3ME0 - chains A and B; structure by X-ray diffraction, 2.03 A resolution.

Chain A:
Protein: Chaperone protein papD
From: Escherichia coli
UniProt: P15319 (PAPD_ECOLX); residues 1-218 here correspond to UniProt positions 22-239 (UniProt number = residue number + 21)
Chain sequence (218 residues; row label = number of the first residue in the row):
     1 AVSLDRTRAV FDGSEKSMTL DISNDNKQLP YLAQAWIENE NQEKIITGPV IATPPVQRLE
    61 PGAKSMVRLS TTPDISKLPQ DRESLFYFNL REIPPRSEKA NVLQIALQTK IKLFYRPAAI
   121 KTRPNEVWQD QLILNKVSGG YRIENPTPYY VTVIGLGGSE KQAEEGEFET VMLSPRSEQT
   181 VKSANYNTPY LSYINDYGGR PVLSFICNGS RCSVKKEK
Not modelled in the structure: 217-218
Disulfide bonds: Cys207-Cys212
Modified positions: Mse18 (selenomethionine; parent Met); Mse66 (selenomethionine; parent Met); Mse172 (selenomethionine; parent Met)

Chain B:
Protein: PapG protein
From: Escherichia coli
Notes: fragment: pilin domain
UniProt: Q8FDY8 (Q8FDY8_ECOL6); residues 195-316 here correspond to UniProt positions 215-336 (UniProt number = residue number + 20)
Chain sequence (128 residues; row label = number of the first residue in the row):
   189 HHHHHHGGCR PSAQSLEIKH GDLSINSANN HYAAQTLSVS CDVPANIRFM LLRNTTPTYS
   249 HGKKFSVGLG HGWDSIVSVN GVDTGETTMR WYKAGTQNLT IGSRLYGESS KIQPGVLSGS
   309 ATLLMILP
Disulfide bonds: Cys197-Cys229
Differences from the reference sequence: expression tag (189-194)

How chain A and chain B interact:
Pairs across the interface (79):
  Ala1(A) with Ser200(B); Ala201(B)
  Ser3(A) with Arg198(B)
  Asp5(A) with His194(B)
  Arg6(A) with His194(B), hydrogen bond; Gly195(B)
  Thr7(A) with Gly195(B), hydrogen bond (backbone-backbone); Gly196(B); Leu315(B)
  Arg8(A) with Pro316(B), hydrogen bond (side chain-backbone)
  Asp25(A) with Arg198(B), salt bridge; Ala201(B)
  Asn26(A) with Ala201(B), hydrogen bond (side chain-backbone); Gln202(B); Ser203(B)
  Tyr31(A) with Ser203(B)
  Ser97(A) with Glu205(B), hydrogen bond
  Lys99(A) with Glu205(B); Lys207(B)
  Ala100(A) with Val304(B), hydrophobic
  Asn101(A) with Ile206(B); Lys207(B); His208(B), hydrogen bond (backbone-backbone); Gly209(B), hydrogen bond (side chain-backbone); Leu211(B); Val304(B); Leu305(B), hydrogen bond (backbone-backbone)
  Val102(A) with Ile206(B); Leu305(B), hydrogen bond (backbone-backbone); Ser306(B); Gly307(B), hydrogen bond (backbone-backbone)
  Leu103(A) with Leu204(B); Glu205(B); Ile206(B), hydrogen bond (backbone-backbone); Ser263(B); Val265(B), hydrophobic; Ser291(B); Gly307(B); Ser308(B)
  Gln104(A) with Leu204(B); Gly307(B), hydrogen bond (backbone-backbone); Ser308(B); Ala309(B), hydrogen bond (backbone-backbone)
  Ile105(A) with Leu204(B), hydrogen bond (backbone-backbone); Ala309(B); Leu311(B), hydrophobic
  Ala106(A) with Ala309(B), hydrogen bond (backbone-backbone); Thr310(B); Leu311(B), hydrogen bond (backbone-backbone)
  Leu107(A) with Pro199(B), hydrophobic; Leu204(B), hydrophobic; Leu311(B)
  Gln108(A) with Leu240(B); Thr310(B); Leu311(B), hydrogen bond (backbone-backbone); Leu312(B); Met313(B), hydrogen bond (backbone-backbone)
  Thr109(A) with Met313(B)
  Lys110(A) with Met313(B), hydrogen bond (backbone-backbone); Ile314(B); Leu315(B), hydrogen bond (backbone-backbone)
  Lys112(A) with Pro316(B), hydrogen bond (side chain-backbone)
  Thr152(A) with Pro316(B)
  Glu164(A) with Arg278(B), hydrogen bond (backbone-side chain); Tyr280(B)
  Glu165(A) with Arg278(B); Tyr280(B)
  Gly166(A) with Arg278(B), hydrogen bond (backbone-side chain)
  Ile194(A) with Pro316(B)
  Tyr197(A) with His191(B); His193(B); His194(B); Gly195(B), hydrogen bond (backbone-backbone); Val231(B), hydrophobic
  Gly198(A) with Val231(B)
  Gly199(A) with Val231(B)
  Arg200(A) with Pro232(B); Ala233(B); Asn234(B), hydrogen bond
Other interface residues (no listed pair), chain A (39 interface residues in all): Leu4, Ser23, Leu29, Arg91, Ile111, Glu167, Thr170
Other interface residues (no listed pair), chain B (47 interface residues in all): His192, Cys197, Asp210, Leu225, Val255, Ile289

Overview:
The interface between chain A and chain B involves 39 residues on one side and 47 on the other; the contacts
include 25 hydrogen bonds and 1 salt bridge. Among the polar pairs are Asp25(A)-Arg198(B), Arg6(A)-His194(B)
and Arg8(A)-Pro316(B).
Here chain A is Chaperone protein papD and chain B is PapG protein, both from Escherichia coli. Entry 3ME0
(Structure of the E. coli chaperone PAPD in complex with the pilin domain of the PapGII ...) was determined by
X-ray diffraction.
